PDB entry 1QK4 | X-ray diffraction, 1.90 A resolution | chains A and B of the 4 polymer chains in the assembly

Chain A (and B):
Molecule: Hypoxanthine-guanine phosphoribosyltransferase
Organism: Toxoplasma gondii
Notes: EC 2.4.2.8; chain B of this document is another copy of the same molecule, construct and numbering; everything in this record applies to it too
UniProt: Q26997 (HGXR_TOXGO); residues 1-230 here = UniProt positions 1-230
Chain sequence (233 residues; each row starts with the number of its first residue; a row labelled like 0A-0C holds insertion residues (0A, then the next letters in order)):
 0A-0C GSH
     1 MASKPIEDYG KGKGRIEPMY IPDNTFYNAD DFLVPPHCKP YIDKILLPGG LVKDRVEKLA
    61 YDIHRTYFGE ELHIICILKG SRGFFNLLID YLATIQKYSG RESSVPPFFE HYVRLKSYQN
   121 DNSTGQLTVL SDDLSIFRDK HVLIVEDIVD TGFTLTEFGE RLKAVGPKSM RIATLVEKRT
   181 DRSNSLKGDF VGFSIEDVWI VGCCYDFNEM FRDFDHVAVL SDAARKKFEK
Disordered / not traced: 0A-0C, 120-124, 230
Differences from the reference sequence: cloning artifact (0A-0C)
Residues lining bound ligands: inosinic acid (IMP): Glu-146, Asp-147, Ile-148, Val-149, Asp-150, Thr-151, Gly-152, Phe-153, Thr-154, Lys-178, Val-198, Trp-199, Ile-200, Tyr-205, Asp-206

Interface between chain A and chain B:
Residue-residue contacts (51):
  Leu-33(A) with Lys-97(B); Tyr-98(B), hydrophobic
  Pro-36(A) with Glu-102(B); Ser-103(B)
  His-37(A) with Gln-96(B), hydrogen bond; Ser-103(B), hydrogen bond (backbone-backbone); Ser-104(B); Pro-106(B); Pro-107(B)
  Leu-78(A) with Leu-78(B), hydrophobic
  Lys-79(A) with Glu-110(B), hydrogen bond (side chain-backbone); Tyr-112(B)
  Arg-82(A) with Asn-86(B); Ile-89(B); Glu-110(B), salt bridge; Tyr-112(B)
  Asn-86(A) with Asn-86(B), hydrogen bond
  Ile-89(A) with Arg-82(B)
  Gln-96(A) with His-37(B), hydrogen bond
  Lys-97(A) with Asp-215(B), salt bridge
  Tyr-98(A) with Leu-33(B), hydrophobic
  Glu-102(A) with Pro-36(B)
  Ser-103(A) with Pro-36(B); His-37(B), hydrogen bond (backbone-backbone)
  Ser-104(A) with His-37(B)
  Pro-106(A) with His-37(B); Met-210(B), hydrophobic; Asp-213(B)
  Pro-107(A) with His-37(B); Asp-213(B)
  Phe-108(A) with Asp-213(B)
  Glu-110(A) with Lys-79(B), hydrogen bond (backbone-side chain); Arg-82(B), salt bridge; Arg-212(B)
  His-111(A) with Lys-79(B)
  Tyr-112(A) with Leu-78(B), hydrophobic; Arg-82(B), hydrogen bond
  Arg-114(A) with Asp-132(B), salt bridge
  Lys-116(A) with Asp-132(B)
  Leu-130(A) with Leu-130(B); Asp-132(B)
  Ser-131(A) with Leu-130(B)
  Asp-132(A) with Arg-114(B), salt bridge; Lys-116(B); Leu-130(B)
  Glu-209(A) with Phe-109(B)
  Met-210(A) with Pro-106(B), hydrophobic
  Arg-212(A) with Glu-110(B)
  Asp-213(A) with Pro-107(B); Phe-108(B)
  Asp-215(A) with Lys-97(B), salt bridge
Also at the interface, not in a pair above, chain A (33 interface residues in all): Pro-35, Val-105, Phe-109
Also at the interface, not in a pair above, chain B (36 interface residues in all): Pro-35, Asp-90, Ala-93, Val-105, His-111, Ser-131, Cys-204, Glu-209

Summary:
Chain A and chain B form an interface of 33 and 36 residues respectively; the contacts include 8 hydrogen
bonds and 6 salt bridges. Polar pairs include Arg-82(A)/Glu-110(B), Lys-97(A)/Asp-215(B) and
Arg-114(A)/Asp-132(B). Ligands of chain A: inosinic acid.
Chain A and chain B are both Hypoxanthine-guanine phosphoribosyltransferase (Toxoplasma gondii); the
structure, Toxoplasma gondii hypoxanthine-guanine phosphoribosyltransferase imp complex, was determined by
X-ray diffraction (same publication as 1QK3).
